PDB entry 8W6J | electron microscopy, 3.40 A resolution | chains B and D of the 5 polymer chains in the assembly

Chain B (and D):
Name: Cell division ATP-binding protein FtsE
From: Escherichia coli K-12
Notes: chain D of this document is another copy of the same molecule, construct and numbering; everything in this record applies to it too
UniProtKB: P0A9R7 (FTSE_ECOLI); residue numbers follow UniProt; this construct covers 1-222
Amino-acid sequence (222 residues; row label = number of the first residue in the row):
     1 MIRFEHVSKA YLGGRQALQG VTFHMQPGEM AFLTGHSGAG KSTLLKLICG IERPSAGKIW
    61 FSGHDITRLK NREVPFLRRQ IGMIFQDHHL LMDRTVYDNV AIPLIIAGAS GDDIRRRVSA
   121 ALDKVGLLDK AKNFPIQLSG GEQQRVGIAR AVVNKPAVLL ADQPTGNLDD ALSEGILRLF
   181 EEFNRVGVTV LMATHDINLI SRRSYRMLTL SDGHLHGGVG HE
Disordered / not traced: 217-222 (chain D: 218-222)
Differences from the reference sequence: engineered mutation Q163 (Glu in P0A9R7)
Small-molecule neighbours:
  - ATP (adenosine-5'-triphosphate), molecule 1: Y11, R15, A17, H36, S37, G38, A39, G40, K41, S42, T43, Q86, Q163, H195
  - ATP, molecule 2: Q137, L138, S139, G140, G141, E142, N167
UniProt features mapped onto this chain:
  - binding site (ATP): G35 to S42
  - mutagenesis: K41 (K41R: Does not bind ATP), C49 (C49A: Prevents dimer formation. Does not alter ATP-binding)

Interface between chain B and chain D:
Contacting residue pairs (36):
  R15(B) with D129(D), salt bridge; K130(D); N133(D)
  G35(B) with D169(D)
  H36(B) with D169(D)
  S37(B) with R145(D), hydrogen bond; D169(D), hydrogen bond (backbone-side chain); L172(D)
  Q86(B) with G140(D); G141(D)
  D87(B) with H88(D), salt bridge
  K130(B) with R15(D)
  N133(B) with R15(D)
  G140(B) with Q86(D)
  G141(B) with S37(D)
  E142(B) with S37(D)
  R145(B) with S37(D), hydrogen bond
  Q163(B) with N167(D)
  G166(B) with Q163(D), hydrogen bond (backbone-side chain)
  N167(B) with Q86(D); Q163(D), hydrogen bond; H195(D), hydrogen bond (backbone-side chain)
  L168(B) with H195(D)
  D169(B) with G35(D); H36(D); S37(D), hydrogen bond (side chain-backbone); H195(D)
  D170(B) with H195(D); D196(D); I197(D)
  H195(B) with N167(D); L168(D), hydrogen bond (side chain-backbone); D169(D); D170(D)
  I197(B) with D170(D)
  N198(B) with N198(D)
Also at the interface, not in a pair above, chain B (22 interface residues in all): S139
Also at the interface, not in a pair above, chain D (24 interface residues in all): G38, G166

Summary:
22 residues of chain B and 24 residues of chain D are in contact, with 8 hydrogen bonds and 2 salt bridges.
Polar pairs include R15(B)-D129(D), D87(B)-H88(D) and S37(B)-R145(D). Ligands of chain B: ATP.
Both chains are Cell division ATP-binding protein FtsE (Escherichia coli K-12). Entry 8W6J (Cryo-EM structure
of Escherichia coli Str K12 FtsE(E163Q)X/EnvC complex with ATP in peptidisc) was determined by electron
microscopy.
